Entry 1QKZ (X-ray diffraction, 1.95 A resolution); this record covers chains A and H of the 4 polymer chains in the assembly.

# Chain A
Protein: Protein G-prime
Organism: Streptococcus sp
Notes: fragment: domain ii
Reference sequence: Q54181 (Q54181); residues 2-64 here correspond to UniProt positions 56-118 (UniProt number = residue number + 54)
Sequence (64 residues; each row starts with the number of its first residue):
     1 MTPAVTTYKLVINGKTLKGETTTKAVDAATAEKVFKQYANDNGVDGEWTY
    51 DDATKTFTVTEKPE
Unresolved in the structure: 1-4, 63-64
Construct notes: engineered mutation Lys24 (Glu78 in Q54181)

# Chain H
Protein: Antibody
Organism: Mus musculus
Notes: fragment: fab; antibody fragment or engineered binder
Sequence (219 residues; row label = number of the first residue in the row; a row labelled like 82A-82C holds insertion residues (82A, then the next letters in order)):
     1 DVKLVESGGGLVKPGRSLKLSCAASGFTFSDYYMFWVRQTPEQRLEWVAT
    51 IS
   52A D
    53 GGAYTYYPDSVKGRFTISRDNAKNNLYLQM
82A-82C NSL
    83 KSEDTGMYYCARDPLEYY
100A-100B GM
   101 DYWGQGTSVAVSSAKTTAPSVYPLAPVCGDTTGSSVTLGCLVKGYFPEPV
   151 TVTWNSGSLSSGVHTFPAVLQSDLYTLSSSVNVTSSTWPSQSITCNVAHP
   201 ASSTKVDKKIVPR
Disulfide bonds: Cys22-Cys92, Cys140-Cys195

# Interface between chain A and chain H
Contacting residue pairs - 25 pairs, chain A then chain H:
  Thr16(A) - Asp207(H)
  Thr16(A) - Lys208(H)  hydrogen bond
  Thr16(A) - Lys209(H)  hydrogen bond (backbone-backbone)
  Thr16(A) - Val211(H)
  Leu17(A) - Asp207(H)
  Lys18(A) - Val206(H)
  Lys18(A) - Asp207(H)  hydrogen bond (backbone-backbone)
  Gly19(A) - Lys205(H)
  Glu20(A) - Ser203(H)
  Glu20(A) - Thr204(H)
  Glu20(A) - Lys205(H)  hydrogen bond (backbone-backbone)
  Glu20(A) - Val206(H)
  Thr21(A) - Ala118(H)
  Thr21(A) - Ser202(H)
  Thr21(A) - Ser203(H)
  Thr21(A) - Thr204(H)  hydrogen bond
  Thr22(A) - Ser202(H)  hydrogen bond (side chain-backbone)
  Thr22(A) - Ser203(H)
  Tyr38(A) - Ala118(H)  hydrophobic
  Tyr38(A) - Pro119(H)
  Tyr38(A) - Val206(H)
  Asp41(A) - Ser120(H)
  Asp41(A) - Tyr122(H)  hydrogen bond (backbone-side chain)
  Asn42(A) - Ser120(H)
  Asn42(A) - Val121(H)  hydrogen bond (side chain-backbone)
Interface residues without a listed pair, chain A (11 interface residues in all): Lys24
Interface residues without a listed pair, chain H (16 interface residues in all): Thr116, Ala201

# Summary
11 residues of chain A face 16 of chain H across their interface, with 8 hydrogen bonds. Among the polar pairs
are Thr16(A)-Lys208(H), Thr21(A)-Thr204(H) and Thr22(A)-Ser202(H).
Here chain A is Protein G-prime (Streptococcus sp) and chain H is Antibody (Mus musculus). Entry 1QKZ (Fab
fragment (MN14C11.6) in complex with a peptide antigen derived from Neisseria meningitidis P1.7 serosubtype
antigen ...) was determined by X-ray diffraction.
